4QPZ - chains A and C of the 4 polymer chains in the assembly; structure by X-ray diffraction, 3.00 A resolution.

Chain A (and C):
Molecule: Formolase
From: Pseudomonas fluorescens
Notes: chain C of this document is another copy of the same molecule, construct and numbering; everything in this record applies to it too
Reference sequence: Q9F4L3 (Q9F4L3_PSEFL); numbering as in UniProt (aligned over 2-563)
Amino-acid sequence (582 residues; numbered 2 to 583; the number before each row is that of its first residue):
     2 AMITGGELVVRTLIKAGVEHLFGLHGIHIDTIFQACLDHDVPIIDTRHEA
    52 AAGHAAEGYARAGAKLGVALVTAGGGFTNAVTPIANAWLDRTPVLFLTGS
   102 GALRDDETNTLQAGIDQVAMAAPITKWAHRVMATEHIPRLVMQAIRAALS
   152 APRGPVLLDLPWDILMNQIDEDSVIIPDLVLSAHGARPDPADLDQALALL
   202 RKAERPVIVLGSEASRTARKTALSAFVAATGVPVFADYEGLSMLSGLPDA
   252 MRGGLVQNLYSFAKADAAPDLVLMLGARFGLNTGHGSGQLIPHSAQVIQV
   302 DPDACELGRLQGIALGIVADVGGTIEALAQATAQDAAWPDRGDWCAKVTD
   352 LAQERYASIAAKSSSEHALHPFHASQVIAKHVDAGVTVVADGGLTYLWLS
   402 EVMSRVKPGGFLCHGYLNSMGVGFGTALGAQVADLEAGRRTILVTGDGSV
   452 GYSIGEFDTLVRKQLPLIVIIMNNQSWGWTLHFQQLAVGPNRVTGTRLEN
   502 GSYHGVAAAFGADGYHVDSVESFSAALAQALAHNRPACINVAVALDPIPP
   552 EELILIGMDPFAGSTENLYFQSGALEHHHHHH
Disordered / not traced: 565-583 (chain C: 564-583)
Sequence notes: conflict I28 (Ala in Q9F4L3), G394 (Ala in Q9F4L3), N419 (Gly in Q9F4L3), W480 (Ala in Q9F4L3); expression tag (564-583)
Metal / ion sites: Mg2+: D448, N475, S477 (together with thiamine diphosphate)
Residues lining bound ligands:
  - thiamine diphosphate (TPP), molecule 1: L25, H26, G27, E50, T73, G76, G77, N80, Q113
  - thiamine diphosphate (TPP), molecule 2: G393, G394, L395, T396, N419, S420, M421, G447, D448, G449, S450, Y453, M473, N475, S477, W478, G479, W480, T481

Interface between chain A and chain C:
Pairs across the interface (25):
  L104(A) with M133(C); H137(C)
  R105(A) with H137(C), hydrogen bond (backbone-side chain)
  D107(A) with H130(C), salt bridge; M133(C); H137(C); R140(C), hydrogen bond (backbone-side chain)
  E108(A) with W128(C); H130(C), salt bridge; R140(C), hydrogen bond (backbone-side chain); Q144(C), hydrogen bond
  T109(A) with R140(C)
  W128(A) with E108(C)
  H130(A) with D107(C), salt bridge; E108(C), salt bridge
  M133(A) with L104(C); D107(C); M133(C), hydrophobic
  H137(A) with L104(C); R105(C), hydrogen bond (side chain-backbone); D107(C)
  R140(A) with D107(C), hydrogen bond (side chain-backbone); E108(C), hydrogen bond (side chain-backbone); T109(C)
  Q144(A) with E108(C)
Also at the interface, not in a pair above, chain A (14 interface residues in all): D106, R131, L141
Also at the interface, not in a pair above, chain C (13 interface residues in all): R131, L141

Overview:
14 residues of chain A and 13 residues of chain C are in contact, with 7 hydrogen bonds and 4 salt bridges.
Among the polar pairs are D107(A)-H130(C), E108(A)-H130(C) and R105(A)-H137(C). Chain A binds thiamine
diphosphate.
Chain A and chain C are both Formolase (Pseudomonas fluorescens); the structure, Crystal structure of the
formolase FLS_v2 in space group P 21, was determined by X-ray diffraction (same publication as 4QQ8).
